3IOZ - chains A and B; structure by X-ray diffraction, 3.70 A resolution.

== Chain A ==
Molecule: Protein Nef
From: Simian immunodeficiency virus
UniProtKB: Q5QGG3 (Q5QGG3_SIVCZ); residue numbers follow UniProt; this construct covers 95-235
Sequence (143 residues; numbered 93 to 235; the number before each row is that of its first residue):
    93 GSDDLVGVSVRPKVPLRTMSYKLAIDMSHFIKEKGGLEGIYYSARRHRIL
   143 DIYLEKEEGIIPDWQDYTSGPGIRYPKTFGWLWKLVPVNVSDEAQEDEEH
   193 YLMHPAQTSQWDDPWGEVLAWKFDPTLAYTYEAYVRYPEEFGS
Not modelled in the structure: 93-106, 181-199, 235
Construct notes: expression tag (93-94)

== Chain B ==
Molecule: T-cell surface glycoprotein CD3 zeta chain
From: Homo sapiens
UniProtKB: P20963 (CD3Z_HUMAN); numbering as in UniProt (aligned over 51-93)
Sequence (45 residues; row label = number of the first residue in the row):
    49 GSLRVKFSRSADAPAYQQGQNQLYNELNLGRREEYDVLDKRRGRD
Not modelled in the structure: 49-62, 79-93
Construct notes: expression tag (49-50)
Curated features (UniProtKB/Swiss-Prot):
  - modified residue: Ser-58 (Phosphoserine), Tyr-64 (Phosphotyrosine), Tyr-72 (Phosphotyrosine), Tyr-83 (Phosphotyrosine)
Reported in the primary citation:
  - conformationally variable residues: Gln-65

== How chain A and chain B interact ==
Contacting residue pairs (19; chain A residue first):
  Lys-126(A) / Asn-76(B)
  Lys-126(A) / Leu-77(B)
  Gly-127(A) / Asn-76(B)
  Gly-128(A) / Leu-75(B)
  Leu-129(A) / Leu-75(B)
  Ile-132(A) / Glu-74(B)
  Ile-132(A) / Leu-75(B)
  Ile-132(A) / Asn-76(B)
  Arg-137(A) / Leu-71(B)
  Arg-137(A) / Glu-74(B)  salt bridge
  Arg-138(A) / Glu-74(B)  salt bridge
  Ile-141(A) / Leu-71(B)
  Ile-141(A) / Glu-74(B)
  Ile-141(A) / Leu-75(B)  hydrophobic
  Tyr-145(A) / Tyr-72(B)  hydrophobic
  Lys-148(A) / Tyr-64(B)  hydrogen bond
  Lys-148(A) / Gln-68(B)
  Lys-148(A) / Tyr-72(B)
  Glu-149(A) / Tyr-72(B)  hydrogen bond
Also at the interface, not in a pair above, chain A (13 interface residues in all): Ile-123, Leu-142

== Overview ==
13 residues of chain A face 8 of chain B across their interface; the contacts include 2 hydrogen bonds and 2
salt bridges. Polar contacts include Arg-137(A)/Glu-74(B), Arg-138(A)/Glu-74(B) and Lys-148(A)/Tyr-64(B). From
the paper: conformational variability at Gln-65(B).
Here chain A is Protein Nef (Simian immunodeficiency virus) and chain B is T-cell surface glycoprotein CD3
zeta chain (Homo sapiens). Entry 3IOZ (SIVmac239 Nef in complex with a TCR zeta polypeptide DP1 (L51-D93)) was
determined by X-ray diffraction (same publication as 3IK5).
